Entry 8SJD (electron microscopy, 5.10 A resolution (low resolution: residue-level contacts below are approximate; hydrogen-bond / salt-bridge calls are withheld)); this record covers chains D and F of the 10 polymer chains in the assembly.

# Chain D
Protein: Hermes transposase
Source organism: Musca domestica
Reference sequence: Q25438 (Q25438_MUSDO); residue numbers follow UniProt; this construct covers 1-612
Chain sequence (612 residues; each row starts with the number of its first residue):
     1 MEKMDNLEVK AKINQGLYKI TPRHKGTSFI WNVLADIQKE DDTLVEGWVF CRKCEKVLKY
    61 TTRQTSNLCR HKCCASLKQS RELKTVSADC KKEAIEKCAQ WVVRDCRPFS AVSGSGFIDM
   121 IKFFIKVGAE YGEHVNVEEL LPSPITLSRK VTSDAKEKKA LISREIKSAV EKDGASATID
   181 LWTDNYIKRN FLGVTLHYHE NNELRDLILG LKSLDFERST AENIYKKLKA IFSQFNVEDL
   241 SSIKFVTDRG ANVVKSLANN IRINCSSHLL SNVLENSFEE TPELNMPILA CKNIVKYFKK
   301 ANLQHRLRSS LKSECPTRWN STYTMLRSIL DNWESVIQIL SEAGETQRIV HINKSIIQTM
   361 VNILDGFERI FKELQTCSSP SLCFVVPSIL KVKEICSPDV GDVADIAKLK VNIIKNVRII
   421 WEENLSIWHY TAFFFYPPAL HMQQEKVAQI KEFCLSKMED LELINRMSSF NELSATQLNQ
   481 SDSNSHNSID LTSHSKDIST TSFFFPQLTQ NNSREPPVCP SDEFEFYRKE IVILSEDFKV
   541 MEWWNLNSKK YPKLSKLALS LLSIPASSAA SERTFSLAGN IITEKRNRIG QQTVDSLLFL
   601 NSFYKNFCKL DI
Disordered / not traced: 1-80, 463-512, 610-612
Sequence notes: engineered mutation Glu2 (Gln in Q25438), Gly128 (Lys in Q25438)

# Chain F
Molecule: 46-nt DNA strand
Sequence (46 nucleotides; row label = number of the first residue in the row):
     2 AGAGAACTTC AACAAGCCAC AGGCAAACGT AAGCCACATA GATAAG

# Chain D / chain F interface
Pairs across the interface (9):
  Lys92(D) - DA37(F)
  Arg308(D) - DA43(F)
  Arg308(D) - DT44(F)
  Arg308(D) - DA45(F)
  Ser309(D) - DA45(F)
  Ser310(D) - DA45(F)
  Lys312(D) - DA45(F)
  Lys312(D) - DA46(F)
  Arg318(D) - DG47(F)
Other interface residues (no listed pair), chain D (9 interface residues in all): Ile95, Cys315, Ser576
Other interface residues (no listed pair), chain F (7 interface residues in all): DC38

# Summary
9 residues of chain D face 7 of chain F across their interface.
Chain D is Hermes transposase (Musca domestica) and chain F is a 46-nt DNA strand; the structure, Cryo-EM
structure of the Hermes transposase bound to two right-ends of its DNA transposon, was determined by electron
microscopy together with 8EB5 and 8EDG from the same study.
